Entry 9DDN (electron microscopy, 3.18 A resolution); this record covers chains E and Z of the 9 polymer chains in the assembly.

Chain E:
Molecule: Tol-Pal system protein TolQ
Source organism: Escherichia coli
UniProtKB: P0ABV0 (TOLQ_ECO57); residues 1-230 here = UniProt positions 1-230
Chain sequence (230 residues; each row starts with the number of its first residue):
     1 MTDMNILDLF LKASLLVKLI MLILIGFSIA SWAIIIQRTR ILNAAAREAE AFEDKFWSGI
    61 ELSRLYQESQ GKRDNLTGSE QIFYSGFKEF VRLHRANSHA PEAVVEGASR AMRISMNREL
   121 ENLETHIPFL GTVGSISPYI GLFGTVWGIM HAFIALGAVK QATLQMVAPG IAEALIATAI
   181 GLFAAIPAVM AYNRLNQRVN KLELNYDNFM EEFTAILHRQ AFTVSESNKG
Disordered / not traced: 1-4, 226-230

Chain Z:
Molecule: Tol-Pal system protein TolR
Source organism: Escherichia coli
UniProtKB: P0ABV8 (TOLR_ECO57); numbering as in UniProt (aligned over 1-142)
Chain sequence (142 residues; row label = number of the first residue in the row):
     1 MARARGRGRR DLKSEINIVP LLDVLLVLLL IFMATAPIIT QSVEVDLPDA TESQAVSSND
    61 NPPVIVEVSG IGQYTVVVEK DRLERLPPEQ VVAEVSSRFK ANPKTVFLIG GAKDVPYDEI
   121 IKALNLLHSA GVKSVGLMTQ PI
Disordered / not traced: 1-12, 38-142

Chain E / chain Z interface:
Pairs across the interface - 7 pairs, chain E then chain Z:
  T163(E) with P37(Z), hydrogen bond (side chain-backbone)
  L164(E) with M33(Z); A36(Z), hydrophobic
  Q165(E) with M33(Z), hydrogen bond (side chain-backbone); A36(Z), hydrogen bond (side chain-backbone)
  A168(E) with M33(Z), hydrophobic
  L175(E) with L26(Z), hydrophobic
Other interface residues (no listed pair), chain E (6 interface residues in all): L182
Other interface residues (no listed pair), chain Z (7 interface residues in all): L22, L29, F32

Summary:
6 residues of chain E face 7 of chain Z across their interface; the contacts include 3 hydrogen bonds. Polar
contacts include T163(E)-P37(Z), Q165(E)-M33(Z) and Q165(E)-A36(Z).
Here chain E is Tol-Pal system protein TolQ and chain Z is Tol-Pal system protein TolR, both from Escherichia
coli. Entry 9DDN (E. coli TolAQR conformation II) was determined by electron microscopy (same publication as
9DDM, 9DDO, 9DDP and 9DDQ).
